3KX3 - chain A; structure by X-ray diffraction, 1.80 A resolution.

[Chain A]
Molecule: Bifunctional P-450/NADPH-P450 reductase
Organism: Bacillus megaterium
Notes: EC 1.14.14.1; fragment: heme domain
UniProtKB: P14779 (CPXB_BACME); residues 1-470 here correspond to UniProt positions 2-471 (UniProt number = residue number + 1)
Chain sequence (470 residues; row label = number of the first residue in the row):
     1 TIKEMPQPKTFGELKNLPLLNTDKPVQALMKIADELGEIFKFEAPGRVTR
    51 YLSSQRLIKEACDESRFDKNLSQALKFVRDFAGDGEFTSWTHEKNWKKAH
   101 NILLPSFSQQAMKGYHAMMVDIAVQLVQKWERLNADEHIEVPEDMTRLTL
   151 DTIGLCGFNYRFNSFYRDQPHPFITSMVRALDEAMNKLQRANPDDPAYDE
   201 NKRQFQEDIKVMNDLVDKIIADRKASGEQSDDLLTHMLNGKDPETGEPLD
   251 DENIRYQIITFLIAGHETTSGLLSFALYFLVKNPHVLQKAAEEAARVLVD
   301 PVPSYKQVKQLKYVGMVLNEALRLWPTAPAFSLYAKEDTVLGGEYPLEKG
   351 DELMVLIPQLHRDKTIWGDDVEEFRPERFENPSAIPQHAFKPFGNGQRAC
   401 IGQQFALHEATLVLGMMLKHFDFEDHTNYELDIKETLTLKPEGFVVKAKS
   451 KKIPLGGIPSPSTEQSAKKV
Disordered / not traced: 1-2, 227-228, 459-470
Construct notes: engineered mutation Glu-86 (Leu87 in P14779)
Curated features (UniProtKB/Swiss-Prot):
  - binding site ((9Z)-hexadecenoate): Tyr-51
  - binding site (heme): Cys-400
  - site: Thr-268 (Important for catalytic activity)
Ion coordination: heme Fe near Cys-400 (its only coordinating residue here)
Ligand contacts:
  - N-palmitoylglycine (140): Val-26, Leu-29, Arg-47, Tyr-51, Ser-72, Gln-73, Ala-74, Leu-75, Val-78, Ala-82, Phe-87, Leu-181, Leu-188, Thr-260, Ile-263, Ala-264, Ala-328, Pro-329, Ala-330, Leu-437, Thr-438
  - heme (HEM): Lys-69, Leu-75, Glu-86, Phe-87, Trp-96, His-100, Phe-107, Ile-153, Thr-260, Phe-261, Ala-264, Gly-265, Thr-268, Thr-269, Leu-272, Leu-322, Thr-327, Ala-328, Phe-331, Pro-392, Phe-393, Gly-394, Arg-398, Ala-399, Cys-400, Ile-401, Gly-402, Phe-405, Ala-406

[Overview]
Ligands of chain A: heme and N-palmitoylglycine. Curated annotation (UniProt) lists (9Z)-hexadecenoate-binding
residue Tyr-51 and heme-binding residue Cys-400.
Chain A is Bifunctional P-450/NADPH-P450 reductase (Bacillus megaterium); the structure, Crystal structure of
Bacillus megaterium BM3 heme domain mutant L86E, was determined by X-ray diffraction, deposited together with
3KX4 and 3KX5.
